7JM4 - chains D and B of the 4 polymer chains in the assembly; structure by X-ray diffraction, 2.95 A resolution.

# Chain D
Molecule: Interferon-Stimulated Response Elements
Sequence (19 nucleotides; row label = number of the first residue in the row):
     1 CAACTGAAACCGAGAAAGC

# Chain B
Molecule: Interferon regulatory factor 4
Organism: Homo sapiens
UniProt: Q15306 (IRF4_HUMAN); residues 21-129 here = UniProt positions 21-129
Chain sequence (111 residues; each row starts with the number of its first residue):
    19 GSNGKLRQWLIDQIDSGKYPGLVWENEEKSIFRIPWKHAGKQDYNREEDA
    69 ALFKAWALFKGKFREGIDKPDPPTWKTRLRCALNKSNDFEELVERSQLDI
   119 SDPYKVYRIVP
Disordered / not traced: 19-22
Construct notes: expression tag (19-20)
From the paper describing this entry:
  - binding site for Interferon-Stimulated Response Elements (chain D): Lys-59, Tyr-62, Arg-98, Cys-99, Asn-102, Lys-103, Lys-123
  - mutagenesis - K59A (3-fold), Y62A: decreased binding to Interferon-Stimulated Response Elements (chain D)
  - mutagenesis - L116R: increased binding to ISRE
  - mutagenesis - L116R: increased binding to EICE1
  - mutagenesis - L116R: increased binding to AICE1
  - mutagenesis - L116R: increased binding to AICE2
  - mutagenesis - L116R (3-4-fold): increased binding to target DNA

# Chain D / chain B interface
Residue-residue contacts (15):
  DA3(D) / His-56(B)  phosphate contact
  DA3(D) / Ala-57(B)  phosphate contact
  DA3(D) / Pro-91(B)  phosphate contact
  DC4(D) / Lys-55(B)  phosphate contact
  DC4(D) / His-56(B)  sugar contact
  DC4(D) / Ala-57(B)  hydrogen bond to the phosphate
  DC4(D) / Pro-91(B)  phosphate contact
  DC4(D) / Lys-94(B)  salt bridge to the phosphate
  DT5(D) / Trp-54(B)  hydrogen bond to the phosphate
  DT5(D) / Lys-94(B)  salt bridge to the phosphate
  DT5(D) / Thr-95(B)  base contact
  DT5(D) / Arg-98(B)  salt bridge to the phosphate
  DG6(D) / Arg-98(B)  salt bridge to the phosphate
  DG6(D) / Asn-102(B)  hydrogen bond to the phosphate
  DA7(D) / Cys-99(B)  base contact
Interface residues without a listed pair, chain D (6 interface residues in all): DA9
Interface residues without a listed pair, chain B (12 interface residues in all): Lys-103, Lys-123

# In short
The interface between chain D and chain B involves 6 residues on one side and 12 on the other, with 3 hydrogen
bonds and 4 salt bridges. Polar contacts include DC4(D)/Ala-57(B), DT5(D)/Trp-54(B) and DG6(D)/Asn-102(B). The
paper reports a binding site for Interferon-Stimulated Response Elements (chain D) at Lys-59(B), Tyr-62(B) and
Arg-98(B) among others; K59A and Y62A of chain B reduce binding to Interferon-Stimulated Response Elements
(chain D).
Here chain D is Interferon-Stimulated Response Elements and chain B is Interferon regulatory factor 4 (Homo
sapiens). Entry 7JM4 (IRF Transcription Factor) was determined by X-ray diffraction.
